3G5O - chains A and B of the 4 polymer chains in the assembly; structure by X-ray diffraction, 2.00 A resolution.

[Chain A]
Name: Uncharacterized protein Rv2865
From: Mycobacterium tuberculosis
UniProt: O33347 (O33347_MYCTU); residues 8-100 here correspond to UniProt positions 1-93 (UniProt number = residue number - 7)
Sequence (108 residues; each row starts with the number of its first residue):
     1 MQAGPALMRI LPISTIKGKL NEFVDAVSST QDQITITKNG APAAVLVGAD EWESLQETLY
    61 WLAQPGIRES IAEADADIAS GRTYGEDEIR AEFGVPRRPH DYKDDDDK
Disordered / not traced: 1-6, 99-108
Differences from the reference sequence: expression tag (1-7, 101-108)

[Chain B]
Name: Uncharacterized protein Rv2866
From: Mycobacterium tuberculosis
UniProt: O33348 (O33348_MYCTU); residues 17-102 here correspond to UniProt positions 2-87 (UniProt number = residue number - 15)
Sequence (102 residues; each row starts with the number of its first residue):
     1 MAHHHHHHVD DDDKMVPYTV RFTTTARRDL HKLPPRILAA VVEFAFGDLS REPLRVGKPL
    61 RRELAGTFSA RRGTYRLLYR IDDEHTTVVI LRVDHRADIY RR
Disordered / not traced: 1-15, 97-102
Differences from the reference sequence: expression tag (1-14, 16)

[How chain A and chain B interact]
Pairs across the interface (74; chain A residue first):
  Q31(A) - R61(B)
  D50(A) - K58(B)
  E51(A) - R61(B)  salt bridge
  E53(A) - K58(B)
  E53(A) - R71(B)  salt bridge
  S54(A) - K58(B)
  S54(A) - P59(B)  hydrogen bond (side chain-backbone)
  S54(A) - L60(B)
  S54(A) - R61(B)
  E57(A) - L60(B)
  E57(A) - S69(B)  hydrogen bond
  E57(A) - R71(B)  salt bridge
  E57(A) - R76(B)  salt bridge
  T58(A) - L60(B)
  T58(A) - R61(B)  hydrogen bond (side chain-backbone)
  Y60(A) - R76(B)
  Y60(A) - D94(B)  hydrogen bond
  W61(A) - L60(B)
  W61(A) - L64(B)  hydrophobic
  W61(A) - S69(B)  hydrogen bond
  W61(A) - R76(B)
  W61(A) - L78(B)  hydrophobic
  W61(A) - R92(B)
  W61(A) - D94(B)
  L62(A) - E63(B)
  L62(A) - L64(B)  hydrophobic
  Q64(A) - R92(B)
  Q64(A) - D94(B)
  P65(A) - R92(B)  hydrogen bond (backbone-side chain)
  G66(A) - R92(B)
  I67(A) - L78(B)  hydrophobic
  I67(A) - R92(B)
  R68(A) - E63(B)  salt bridge
  S70(A) - T25(B)
  S70(A) - R92(B)  hydrogen bond
  I71(A) - L64(B)  hydrophobic
  I71(A) - L78(B)  hydrophobic
  I71(A) - R80(B)
  E73(A) - T25(B)
  E73(A) - R28(B)  salt bridge
  A74(A) - T23(B)
  A74(A) - T25(B)
  A74(A) - L91(B)  hydrophobic
  D75(A) - R80(B)  salt bridge
  D77(A) - T23(B)
  D77(A) - T24(B)  hydrogen bond (side chain-backbone)
  D77(A) - T25(B)  hydrogen bond
  I78(A) - T23(B)
  I78(A) - V89(B)  hydrophobic
  I78(A) - L91(B)  hydrophobic
  R82(A) - T23(B)
  R82(A) - T24(B)  hydrogen bond (backbone-backbone)
  T83(A) - R21(B)  hydrogen bond (backbone-side chain)
  T83(A) - F22(B)
  Y84(A) - R21(B)
  Y84(A) - F22(B)  hydrogen bond (backbone-backbone)
  Y84(A) - T24(B)
  Y84(A) - R27(B)  hydrogen bond
  G85(A) - V20(B)
  G85(A) - R21(B)
  E86(A) - F46(B)
  E88(A) - R21(B)  salt bridge
  I89(A) - V42(B)  hydrophobic
  I89(A) - F46(B)  hydrophobic
  R90(A) - V42(B)
  R90(A) - E43(B)  salt bridge
  E92(A) - R27(B)  salt bridge
  E92(A) - H31(B)  salt bridge
  F93(A) - R27(B)
  F93(A) - L30(B)  hydrophobic
  F93(A) - H31(B)
  F93(A) - L38(B)  hydrophobic
  V95(A) - A39(B)  hydrophobic
  V95(A) - E43(B)
Other interface residues (no listed pair), chain A (35 interface residues in all): L55, P96
Other interface residues (no listed pair), chain B (31 interface residues in all): L77
From the paper, about this interface:
  - interface residues, chain B: R61(B)

[In short]
Chain A and chain B form an interface of 35 and 31 residues respectively; the contacts include 13 hydrogen
bonds and 11 salt bridges. Polar contacts include E51(A)-R61(B), E53(A)-R71(B) and E57(A)-R71(B). The paper
reports the interface residue R61(B).
Here chain A is Uncharacterized protein Rv2865 and chain B is Uncharacterized protein Rv2866, both from
Mycobacterium tuberculosis. Entry 3G5O (The crystal structure of the toxin-antitoxin complex RelBE2
(Rv2865-2866) from Mycobacterium tuberculosis) was determined by X-ray diffraction, deposited together with
3OEI.
